PDB entry 1C3I | X-ray diffraction, 1.83 A resolution | chains A and B

== Chain A (and B) ==
Molecule: Stromelysin-1
Source organism: Homo sapiens
Notes: EC 3.4.24.17; fragment: catalytic domain; chain B of this document is another copy of the same molecule, construct and numbering; everything in this record applies to it too
UniProt: P08254 (MMP3_HUMAN); residues 83-255 here correspond to UniProt positions 100-272 (UniProt number = residue number + 17)
Chain sequence (173 residues; numbered 83 to 255; the number before each row is that of its first residue):
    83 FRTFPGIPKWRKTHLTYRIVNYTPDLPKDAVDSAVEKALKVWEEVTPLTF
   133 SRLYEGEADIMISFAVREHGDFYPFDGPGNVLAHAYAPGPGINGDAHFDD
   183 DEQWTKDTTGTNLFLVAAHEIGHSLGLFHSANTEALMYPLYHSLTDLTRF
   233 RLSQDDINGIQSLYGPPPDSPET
Unresolved in the structure: 253-255 (chain B: fully traced)
Curated features (UniProtKB/Swiss-Prot):
  - active site: E202
  - binding site (Ca(2+)): D107, D141, D158, G159, G161, V163, G173, N175, D177, D181, D182, E184
  - binding site (Zn(2+)): H151, D153, H166, H179, H201, H205, H211
Ion coordination: Ca2+ site 1: D107, D182, E184; Ca2+ site 2: D141, G173, N175, D177; Zn2+ site 1: H151, D153, H166, H179; Ca2+ site 3: D158, G159, G161, V163, D181, E184; Zn2+ site 2: H201, H205, H211 (shared with T255(B) of chain B)

== Chain A / chain B interface ==
Residue-residue contacts - 25 pairs, chain A then chain B:
  I101(A) - P106(B)
  V102(A) - P106(B)
  N103(A) - N103(B)
  N103(A) - Y104(B)
  Y104(A) - N103(B)
  Y104(A) - Y104(B)  hydrogen bond (backbone-backbone)
  Y104(A) - P106(B)  hydrophobic
  T105(A) - K110(B)  hydrogen bond (backbone-side chain)
  P106(A) - I101(B)
  P106(A) - V102(B)
  P106(A) - Y104(B)  hydrophobic
  P106(A) - K110(B)  hydrogen bond (backbone-side chain)
  L108(A) - K110(B)  hydrogen bond (backbone-side chain)
  K110(A) - T105(B)  hydrogen bond (side chain-backbone)
  K110(A) - P106(B)  hydrogen bond (side chain-backbone)
  K110(A) - L108(B)  hydrogen bond (side chain-backbone)
  K110(A) - K110(B)
  E150(A) - H151(B)
  E150(A) - G152(B)
  H151(A) - E150(B)
  H151(A) - H151(B)
  H151(A) - G152(B)
  G152(A) - E150(B)
  G152(A) - H151(B)
  G152(A) - G152(B)
Other interface residues (no listed pair), chain A (14 interface residues in all): R100, P109, D182
Other interface residues (no listed pair), chain B (15 interface residues in all): P109, V148, D182, D183

== In short ==
14 residues of chain A and 15 residues of chain B are in contact, with 7 hydrogen bonds. Polar pairs include
T105(A)-K110(B), P106(A)-K110(B) and L108(A)-K110(B). From UniProt: active-site residue E202(A), 12
Ca2+-binding residues and 7 Zn2+-binding residues on chain A.
Both chains are Stromelysin-1 (Homo sapiens). Entry 1C3I (Human stromelysin-1 catalytic domain complexed with
ro-26-2812) was determined by X-ray diffraction, deposited together with 1C8T.
